PDB entry 4Q2D | X-ray diffraction, 2.77 A resolution | chain A

Chain A:
Molecule: CRISPR-associated helicase Cas3
From: Thermobaculum terrenum
Reference sequence: D1CGD0 (D1CGD0_THET1); residue numbers follow UniProt; this construct covers 1-944
Amino-acid sequence (949 residues; each row starts with the number of its first residue; numbers below 1 keep their minus sign (Gly-4 is residue -4)):
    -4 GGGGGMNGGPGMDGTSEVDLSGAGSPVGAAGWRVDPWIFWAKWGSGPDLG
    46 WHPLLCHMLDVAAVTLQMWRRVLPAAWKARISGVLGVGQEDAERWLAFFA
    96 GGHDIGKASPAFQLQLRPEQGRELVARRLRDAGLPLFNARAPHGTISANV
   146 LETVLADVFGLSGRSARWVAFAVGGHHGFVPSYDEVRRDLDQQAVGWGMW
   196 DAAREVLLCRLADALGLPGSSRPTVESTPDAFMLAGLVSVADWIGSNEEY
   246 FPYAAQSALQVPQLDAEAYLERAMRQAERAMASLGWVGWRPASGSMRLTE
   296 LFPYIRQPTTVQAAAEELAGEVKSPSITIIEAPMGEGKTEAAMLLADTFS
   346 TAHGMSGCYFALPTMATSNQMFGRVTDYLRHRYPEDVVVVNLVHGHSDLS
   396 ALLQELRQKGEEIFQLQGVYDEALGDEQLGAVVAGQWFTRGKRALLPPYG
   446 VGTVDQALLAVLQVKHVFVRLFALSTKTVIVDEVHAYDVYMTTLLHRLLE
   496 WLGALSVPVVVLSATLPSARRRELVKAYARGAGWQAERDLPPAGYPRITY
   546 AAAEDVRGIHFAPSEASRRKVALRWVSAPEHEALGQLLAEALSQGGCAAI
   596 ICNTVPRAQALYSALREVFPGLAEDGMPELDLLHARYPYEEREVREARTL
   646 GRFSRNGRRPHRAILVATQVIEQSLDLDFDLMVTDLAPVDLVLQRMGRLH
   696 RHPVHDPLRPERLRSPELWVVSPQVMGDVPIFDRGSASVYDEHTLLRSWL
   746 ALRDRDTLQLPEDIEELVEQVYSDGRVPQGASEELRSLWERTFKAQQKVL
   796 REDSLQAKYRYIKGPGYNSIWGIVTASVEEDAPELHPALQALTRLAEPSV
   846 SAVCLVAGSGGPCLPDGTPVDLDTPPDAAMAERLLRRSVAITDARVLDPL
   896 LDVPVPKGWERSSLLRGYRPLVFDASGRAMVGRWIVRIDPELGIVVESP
Not modelled in the structure: -4 to 17
Sequence notes: expression tag (-4 to 0)
Modified positions: Mse1, Mse7 (selenomethionine); Mse53, Mse63, Mse194, Mse228, Mse269, Mse276, Mse291, Mse329, Mse338, Mse350, Mse360, Mse366, Mse486, Mse622, Mse677, Mse691, Mse721, Mse875, Mse925 (selenomethionine; parent Met)
Bound ions: Ni2+ site 1: His52, His98, Asp99, Asp237; Ni2+ site 2: Asp99, His138, His171, His172
Residues lining bound ligands: 2'-deoxyadenosine 5'-triphosphate (DTP): Tyr299, Ile300, Gln302, Pro303, Thr304, Gln307, Mse329, Gly330, Glu331, Gly332, Lys333, Thr334, Glu335, Arg369, Glu478, Arg650, Asp671, Gln689, Arg693, Arg696, His697
What the authors report for this chain:
  - Ni2+ coordination: His52, His98, Asp99, His138, His171, His172, Asp237
  - catalytic residues: Asp237
  - mutagenesis - D237A: abolished catalytic activity on ssDNA
  - mutagenesis - D237A: decreased binding to ssDNA
  - mutagenesis - D477A: abolished catalytic activity (ssDNA-stimulated ATPase activity)
  - mutagenesis - D237A: unchanged catalytic activity (ATPase activity)
  - binding site for 2'-deoxyadenosine 5'-triphosphate: Asp671

Summary:
Chain A binds 2'-deoxyadenosine 5'-triphosphate. His52, His98, Asp99 and Asp237 coordinate Ni2+ site 1. Asp99,
His138, His171 and His172 form the Ni2+ site 2. From the paper: the catalytic residue Asp237; D237A abolishes
catalytic activity on ssDNA.
Chain A is CRISPR-associated helicase Cas3 (Thermobaculum terrenum); the structure, Crystal Structure of
CRISPR-Associated protein in complex with 2'-Deoxyadenosine 5'-Triphosphate, was determined by X-ray
diffraction, deposited together with 4Q2C.
